2ZFN - chain A; structure by X-ray diffraction, 1.90 A resolution.

# Chain A
Name: Regulator of Ty1 transposition protein 109
Organism: Saccharomyces cerevisiae
UniProt: Q07794 (RT109_YEAST); numbering as in UniProt (aligned over 1-436)
Chain sequence (460 residues; row label = number of the first residue in the row; numbers below 1 keep their minus sign (Met-19 is residue -19)):
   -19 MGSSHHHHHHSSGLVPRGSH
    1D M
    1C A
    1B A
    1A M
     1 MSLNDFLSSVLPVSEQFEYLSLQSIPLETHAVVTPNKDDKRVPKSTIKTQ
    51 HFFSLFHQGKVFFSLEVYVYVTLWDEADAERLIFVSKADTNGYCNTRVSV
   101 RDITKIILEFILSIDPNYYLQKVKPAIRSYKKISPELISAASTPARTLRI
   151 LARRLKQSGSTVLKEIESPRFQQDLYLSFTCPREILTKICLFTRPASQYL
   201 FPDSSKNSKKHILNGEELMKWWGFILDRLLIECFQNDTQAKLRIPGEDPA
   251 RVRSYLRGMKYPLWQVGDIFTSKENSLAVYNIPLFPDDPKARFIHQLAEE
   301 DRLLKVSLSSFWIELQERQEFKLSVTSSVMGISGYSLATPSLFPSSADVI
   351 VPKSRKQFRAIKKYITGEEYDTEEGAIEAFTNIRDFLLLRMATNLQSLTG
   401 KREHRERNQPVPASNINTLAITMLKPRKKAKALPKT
Not modelled in the structure: -19 to 0, 143-174, 405-436
Modified positions: Mse1, Mse1A, Mse219, Mse259, Mse330, Mse391 (selenomethionine; parent Met); Lys290 (n(6)-acetyllysine; ALY)
Sequence notes: expression tag (-19 to 0, 1A-1D)
Ligand contacts: acetyl coenzyme A (ACO): Val85, Ser86, Lys87, Ala88, Asp89, Thr90, Val98, Ser99, Val100, Arg101, Leu191, Phe192, Thr193, Arg194, Pro195, Ala196, Ser197, Tyr199, Lys209, Lys210, His211, Ile212, Leu213, Leu218, Trp221, Trp222
Curated features (UniProtKB/Swiss-Prot):
  - region: Leu419 to Leu433 (Interaction with ASF1)
  - active site: Asp288 (Proton donor/acceptor)
  - binding site (acetyl-CoA): Ala88 to Thr90, Arg97 to Arg101, Phe192, Ala196, His211 to Leu213, Trp221
  - modified residue: Lys290 (N6-acetyllysine)
Reported in the primary citation:
  - binding site for acetyl coenzyme A: Val85, Asp89, Thr90, Leu191, His211, Trp221, Trp222
  - contacts within the chain: Phe84-Lys290, Phe192-Lys290, Arg194-Tyr199 (hydrogen bond), Asp89-Tyr199 (hydrogen bond), Phe270-Lys290, Pro283-Lys290, Phe285-Lys290, Asp288-Lys290 (hydrogen bond), Lys290-Val329
  - mutagenesis - H211A/W221A: abolished catalytic activity on H3
  - mutagenesis - H211A, W221A: unchanged catalytic activity on H3K56
  - mutagenesis - R194A: decreased catalytic activity on H3-K56
  - mutagenesis - D89A, D288A: abolished catalytic activity on H3-K56
  - mutagenesis - S86A/K87A, K87A, F192A, Y199A, D287A, D287W: unchanged catalytic activity on H3-K56
  - catalytic residues: Asp288
  - post-translational modification sites: Lys290
  - binding site for glycerol: Ser86, Lys87, Phe192, Asp287

# Overview
Bound to chain A: acetyl coenzyme A. UniProt lists active-site residue Asp288 and 14 acetyl-CoA-binding
residues. From the paper: the catalytic residue Asp288; D89A and D288A abolish catalytic activity on H3-K56;
12 substitutions were tested in all.
Chain A is Regulator of Ty1 transposition protein 109 (Saccharomyces cerevisiae); the structure,
Self-acetylation mediated histone H3 lysine 56 acetylation by rtt109, was determined by X-ray diffraction
(same publication as 2RIM).
